1ZAL - chains A and B of the 4 polymer chains in the assembly; structure by X-ray diffraction, 1.89 A resolution.

== Chain A (and B) ==
Name: Fructose-bisphosphate aldolase A
Organism: Oryctolagus cuniculus
Notes: EC 4.1.2.13; chain B of this document is another copy of the same molecule, construct and numbering; everything in this record applies to it too
Reference sequence: P00883 (ALDOA_RABIT); numbering as in UniProt (aligned over 1-363)
Amino-acid sequence (363 residues; each row starts with the number of its first residue):
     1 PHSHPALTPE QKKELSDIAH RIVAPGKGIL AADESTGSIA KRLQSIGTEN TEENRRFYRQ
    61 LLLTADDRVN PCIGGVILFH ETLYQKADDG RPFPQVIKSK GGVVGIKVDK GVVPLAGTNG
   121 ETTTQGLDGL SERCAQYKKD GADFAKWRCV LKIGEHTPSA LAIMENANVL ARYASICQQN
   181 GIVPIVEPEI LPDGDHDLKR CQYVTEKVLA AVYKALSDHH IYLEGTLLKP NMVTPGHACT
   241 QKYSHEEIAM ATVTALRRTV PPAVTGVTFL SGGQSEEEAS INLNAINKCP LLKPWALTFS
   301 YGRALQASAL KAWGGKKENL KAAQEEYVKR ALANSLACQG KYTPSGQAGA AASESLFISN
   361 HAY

== Interface between chain A and chain B ==
Pairs across the interface - 54 pairs, chain A then chain B:
  H2(A) - H156(B)  hydrogen bond
  H4(A) - G117(B)
  H4(A) - T118(B)
  H4(A) - N119(B)
  H4(A) - H156(B)  hydrogen bond
  A6(A) - G117(B)
  K110(A) - D128(B)
  V113(A) - R172(B)
  L115(A) - R172(B)
  A116(A) - S175(B)
  A116(A) - Q179(B)
  A116(A) - H220(B)
  G117(A) - H4(B)
  G117(A) - A6(B)
  G117(A) - H220(B)  hydrogen bond (backbone-side chain)
  T118(A) - H4(B)
  N119(A) - H4(B)
  T123(A) - R172(B)
  Q125(A) - L127(B)
  Q125(A) - D128(B)
  Q125(A) - G129(B)  hydrogen bond (side chain-backbone)
  G126(A) - D128(B)  hydrogen bond (backbone-side chain)
  L127(A) - Q125(B)
  L127(A) - D128(B)  hydrogen bond (backbone-side chain)
  D128(A) - K110(B)
  D128(A) - Q125(B)
  D128(A) - G126(B)  hydrogen bond (side chain-backbone)
  D128(A) - L127(B)  hydrogen bond (side chain-backbone)
  D128(A) - D128(B)  hydrogen bond (backbone-side chain)
  G129(A) - Q125(B)  hydrogen bond (backbone-side chain)
  H156(A) - H2(B)
  H156(A) - H4(B)
  L161(A) - D218(B)
  L161(A) - H219(B)
  L161(A) - H220(B)
  M164(A) - N168(B)
  M164(A) - H219(B)
  E165(A) - N168(B)  hydrogen bond
  E165(A) - R172(B)
  N168(A) - M164(B)
  N168(A) - E165(B)  hydrogen bond
  N168(A) - N168(B)
  R172(A) - V113(B)
  R172(A) - L115(B)
  R172(A) - T123(B)
  R172(A) - E165(B)  salt bridge
  S175(A) - A116(B)
  Q179(A) - A116(B)
  D218(A) - L161(B)
  H219(A) - L161(B)
  H219(A) - M164(B)
  H220(A) - A116(B)
  H220(A) - G117(B)
  H220(A) - L161(B)

== Overview ==
The chain A/chain B interface involves 27 residues from each chain, with 12 hydrogen bonds and 1 salt bridge.
Among the polar pairs are R172(A)-E165(B), H2(A)-H156(B) and H4(A)-H156(B).
Chain A and chain B are both Fructose-bisphosphate aldolase A (Oryctolagus cuniculus); the structure,
Fructose-1,6-bisphosphate aldolase from rabbit muscle in complex with partially disordered
tagatose-1,6-bisphosphate, a weak competitive inhibitor, was determined by X-ray diffraction together with
1ZAH, 1ZAI and 1ZAJ from the same study.
